PDB entry 8FXP | electron microscopy, 4.04 A resolution (low resolution: residue-level contacts below are approximate; hydrogen-bond / salt-bridge calls are withheld) | chains 0G and AT of the 64 polymer chains in the assembly

Chain 0G:
Name: Minor capsid protein, gp10
From: Agrobacterium phage Milano
UniProtKB: A0A482MFS0 (A0A482MFS0_9CAUD); residue numbers follow UniProt; this construct covers 1-137
Chain sequence (137 residues; row label = number of the first residue in the row):
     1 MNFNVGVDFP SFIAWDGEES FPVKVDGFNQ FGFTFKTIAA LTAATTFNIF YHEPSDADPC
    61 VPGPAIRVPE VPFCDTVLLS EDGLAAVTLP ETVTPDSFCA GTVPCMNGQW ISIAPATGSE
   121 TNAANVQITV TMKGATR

Chain AT:
Name: Linking protein 2, gp128
From: Agrobacterium phage Milano
Chain sequence (38 residues; row label = number of the first residue in the row):
     1 MVKLNCRPLC QAPTASRLVS PPCFICRGVA PSAPVTPG
Disordered / not traced: 29-38

Chain 0G / chain AT interface:
Contacting residue pairs - 29 pairs, chain 0G then chain AT:
  Phe-35(0G) / Leu-4(AT)
  Lys-36(0G) / Leu-9(AT)
  Glu-70(0G) / Met-1(AT)
  Val-71(0G) / Met-1(AT)
  Pro-72(0G) / Met-1(AT)
  Phe-73(0G) / Met-1(AT)
  Thr-76(0G) / Met-1(AT)
  Ala-86(0G) / Val-2(AT)
  Val-87(0G) / Val-2(AT)
  Val-87(0G) / Leu-4(AT)
  Thr-88(0G) / Leu-4(AT)
  Leu-89(0G) / Leu-4(AT)
  Pro-90(0G) / Leu-4(AT)
  Asp-96(0G) / Pro-8(AT)
  Asp-96(0G) / Leu-9(AT)
  Asp-96(0G) / Cys-10(AT)
  Ser-97(0G) / Arg-7(AT)
  Ser-97(0G) / Pro-8(AT)
  Ser-97(0G) / Leu-9(AT)
  Phe-98(0G) / Asn-5(AT)
  Phe-98(0G) / Cys-6(AT)
  Phe-98(0G) / Arg-7(AT)
  Phe-98(0G) / Leu-9(AT)
  Cys-99(0G) / Asn-5(AT)
  Cys-99(0G) / Cys-6(AT)
  Ala-100(0G) / Lys-3(AT)
  Ala-100(0G) / Leu-4(AT)
  Ala-100(0G) / Asn-5(AT)
  Gly-101(0G) / Lys-3(AT)
Other interface residues (no listed pair), chain 0G (24 interface residues in all): Ile-49, Cys-74, Val-93, Thr-102, Val-103, Pro-104

In short:
24 residues of chain 0G face 10 of chain AT across their interface.
Here chain 0G is Minor capsid protein, gp10 and chain AT is Linking protein 2, gp128, both from Agrobacterium
phage Milano. Entry 8FXP (Structure of capsid of Agrobacterium phage Milano) was determined by electron
microscopy (same publication as 8FWE, 8FWG, 8FWM and 8FXR).
